Entry 2QRC (X-ray diffraction, 2.70 A resolution); this record covers chains A and G of the 3 polymer chains in the assembly.

== Chain A ==
Molecule: SNF1-like protein kinase ssp2
Organism: Schizosaccharomyces pombe
Notes: EC 2.7.11.1; fragment: C-terminal residues:440-576
UniProtKB: O74536 (SNF1_SCHPO); residue numbers follow UniProt; this construct covers 440-576
Sequence (137 residues; numbered 440 to 576; the number before each row is that of its first residue):
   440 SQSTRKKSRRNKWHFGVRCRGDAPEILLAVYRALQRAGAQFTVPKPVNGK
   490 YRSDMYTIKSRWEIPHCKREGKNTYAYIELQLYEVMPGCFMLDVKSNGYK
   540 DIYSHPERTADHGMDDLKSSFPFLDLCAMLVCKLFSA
Unresolved in the structure: 440-450, 545-554
UniProt features mapped onto this chain:
  - modified residue: Ser442 (Phosphoserine)

== Chain G ==
Molecule: Protein C1556.08c
Organism: Schizosaccharomyces pombe
UniProtKB: Q10343 (YL28_SCHPO); residues 3-334 here = UniProt positions 3-334
Sequence (334 residues; each row starts with the number of its first residue):
     1 AMDVQETQKGALKEIQAFIRSRTSYDVLPTSFRLIVFDVTLFVKTSLSLL
    51 TLNNIVSAPLWDSEANKFAGLLTMADFVNVIKYYYQSSSFPEAIAEIDKF
   101 RLLGLREVERKIGAIPPETIYVHPMHSLMDACLAMSKSRARRIPLIDVDG
   151 ETGSEMIVSVLTQYRILKFISMNCKETAMLRVPLNQMTIGTWSNLATASM
   201 ETKVYDVIKMLAEKNISAVPIVNSEGTLLNVYESVDVMHLIQDGDYSNLD
   251 LSVGEALLKRPANFDGVHTCRATDRLDGIFDAIKHSRVHRLFVVDENLKL
   301 EGILSLADILNYIIYDKTTTPGVPEQTDNFESAV
Unresolved in the structure: 318-327
Sequence notes: expression tag (1-2)
Small-molecule neighbours:
  - ADP (adenosine-5'-diphosphate): Arg33, Leu34, Ile35, Ile55, Val56, Ser57, Ala58, Pro59, Arg142, Thr162, Tyr164, Arg165, Arg287, His289
  - adenosine monophosphate (AMP): Arg139, Arg141, Gly190, Thr191, Asn194, Leu195, Ala196, Lys214, Asn215, Ile216, Ser217, Ala218, Val219, Pro220, Arg290, Ile303, Ser305, Ala307, Asp308

== Chain A / chain G interface ==
Contacting residue pairs - 23 pairs, chain A then chain G:
  Trp452(A) with Arg33(G)
  His505(A) with Glu64(G); Ala65(G), hydrogen bond (side chain-backbone); Asn66(G); Thr152(G); Ser154(G)
  Cys506(A) with Thr152(G), hydrogen bond (side chain-backbone)
  Arg508(A) with Glu64(G)
  Tyr538(A) with Glu151(G); Thr152(G)
  Lys539(A) with Glu151(G)
  Asp540(A) with Glu151(G), hydrogen bond (backbone-side chain)
  Leu556(A) with Asp147(G); Asp149(G); Met156(G), hydrophobic
  Ser558(A) with Asp149(G)
  Phe560(A) with Trp61(G), hydrophobic; Asn66(G); Ser154(G)
  Pro561(A) with Asn66(G)
  Asp564(A) with Trp61(G), hydrogen bond; Ser63(G); Asn66(G)
Other interface residues (no listed pair), chain A (16 interface residues in all): Ile503, Thr513, Tyr542, Lys557
Other interface residues (no listed pair), chain G (14 interface residues in all): Val148, Gly153

== Overview ==
The interface between chain A and chain G involves 16 residues on one side and 14 on the other, with 4
hydrogen bonds. Among the polar pairs are His505(A)-Ala65(G), Cys506(A)-Thr152(G) and Asp540(A)-Glu151(G).
Ligands of chain G: adenosine monophosphate and ADP.
Here chain A is SNF1-like protein kinase ssp2 and chain G is Protein C1556.08c, both from Schizosaccharomyces
pombe. Entry 2QRC (Crystal structure of the adenylate sensor from AMP-activated protein kinase in complex with
ADP and AMP) was determined by X-ray diffraction together with 2QR1, 2QRD and 2QRE from the same study.
